Entry 6PB4 (electron microscopy, 4.35 A resolution (low resolution: residue-level contacts below are approximate; hydrogen-bond / salt-bridge calls are withheld)); this record covers chains D and E of the 11 polymer chains in the assembly.

Chain D:
Protein: DNA-directed RNA polymerase subunit beta'
Source organism: Escherichia coli
Notes: EC 2.7.7.6
Reference sequence: P0A8T8 (RPOC_ECO57); residue numbers follow UniProt; this construct covers 1-1407
Chain sequence (1407 residues; numbered 1 to 1407; the number before each row is that of its first residue):
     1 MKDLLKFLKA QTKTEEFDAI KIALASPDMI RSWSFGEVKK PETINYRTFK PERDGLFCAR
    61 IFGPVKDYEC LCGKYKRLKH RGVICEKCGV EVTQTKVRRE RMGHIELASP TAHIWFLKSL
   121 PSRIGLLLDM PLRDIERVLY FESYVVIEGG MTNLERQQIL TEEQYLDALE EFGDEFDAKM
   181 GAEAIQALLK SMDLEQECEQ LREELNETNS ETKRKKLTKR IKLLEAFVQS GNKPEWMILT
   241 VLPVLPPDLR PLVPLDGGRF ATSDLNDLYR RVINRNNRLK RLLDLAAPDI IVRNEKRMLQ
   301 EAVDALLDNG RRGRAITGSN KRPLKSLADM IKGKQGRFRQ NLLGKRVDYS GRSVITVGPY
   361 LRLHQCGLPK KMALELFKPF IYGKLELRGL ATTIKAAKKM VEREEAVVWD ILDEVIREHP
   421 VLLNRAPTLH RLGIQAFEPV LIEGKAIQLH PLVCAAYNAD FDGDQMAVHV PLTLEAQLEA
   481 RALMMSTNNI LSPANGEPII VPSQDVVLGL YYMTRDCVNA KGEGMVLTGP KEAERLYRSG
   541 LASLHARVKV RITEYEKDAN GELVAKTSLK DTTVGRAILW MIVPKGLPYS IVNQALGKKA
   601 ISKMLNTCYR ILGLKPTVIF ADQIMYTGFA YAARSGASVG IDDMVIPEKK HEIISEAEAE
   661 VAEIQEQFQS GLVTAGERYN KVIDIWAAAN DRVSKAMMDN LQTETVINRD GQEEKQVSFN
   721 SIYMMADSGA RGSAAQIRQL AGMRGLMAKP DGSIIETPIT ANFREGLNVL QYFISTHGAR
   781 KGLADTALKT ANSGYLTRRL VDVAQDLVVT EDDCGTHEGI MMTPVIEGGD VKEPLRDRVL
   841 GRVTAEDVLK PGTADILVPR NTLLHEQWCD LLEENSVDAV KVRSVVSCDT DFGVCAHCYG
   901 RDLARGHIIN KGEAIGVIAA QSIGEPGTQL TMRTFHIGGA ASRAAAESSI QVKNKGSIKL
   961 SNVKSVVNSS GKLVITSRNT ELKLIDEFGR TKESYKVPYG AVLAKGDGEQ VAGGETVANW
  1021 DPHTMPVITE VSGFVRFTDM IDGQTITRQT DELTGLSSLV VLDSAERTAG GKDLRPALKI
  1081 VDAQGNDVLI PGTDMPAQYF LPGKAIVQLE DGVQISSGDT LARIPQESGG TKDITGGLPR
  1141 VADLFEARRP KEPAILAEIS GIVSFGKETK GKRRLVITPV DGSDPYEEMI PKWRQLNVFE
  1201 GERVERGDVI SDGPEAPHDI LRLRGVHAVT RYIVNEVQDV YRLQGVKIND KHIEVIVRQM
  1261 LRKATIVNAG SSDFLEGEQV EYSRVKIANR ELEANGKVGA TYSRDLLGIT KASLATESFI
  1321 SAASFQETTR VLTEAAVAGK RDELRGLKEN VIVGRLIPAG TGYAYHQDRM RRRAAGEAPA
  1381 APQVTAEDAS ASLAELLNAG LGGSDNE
Unresolved in the structure: 1-14, 933-947, 1127-1136, 1377-1407
Ion coordination: Zn2+ site 1: Cys70, Cys72; Mg2+: Asp460, Asp464 (shared with 1 residue of chain 3); Zn2+ site 2: Cys814, Cys888, Cys895, Cys898

Chain E:
Protein: DNA-directed RNA polymerase subunit omega
Source organism: Escherichia coli
Notes: EC 2.7.7.6
Reference sequence: B7MFL0 (RPOZ_ECO45); numbering as in UniProt (aligned over 1-91)
Chain sequence (91 residues; each row starts with the number of its first residue):
     1 MARVTVQDAV EKIGNRFDLV LVAARRARQM QVGGKDPLVP EENDKTTVIA LREIEEGLIN
    61 NQILDVRERQ EQQEQEAAEL QAVTAIAEGR R
Unresolved in the structure: 1, 81-91

Interface between chain D and chain E:
Pairs across the interface (43; chain D residue first):
  His364(D) - Val4(E)
  Val415(D) - Lys45(E)
  Arg417(D) - Asn43(E)
  Arg417(D) - Asp44(E)
  Arg417(D) - Lys45(E)
  Glu418(D) - Arg3(E)
  Glu418(D) - Asp44(E)
  Glu418(D) - Lys45(E)
  Glu418(D) - Val48(E)
  Glu438(D) - Arg3(E)
  Thr473(D) - Arg28(E)
  Leu474(D) - Ala24(E)
  Leu474(D) - Ala27(E)
  Leu474(D) - Arg28(E)
  Glu475(D) - Val20(E)
  Glu475(D) - Ala24(E)
  Glu475(D) - Arg28(E)
  Gln477(D) - Thr47(E)
  Leu478(D) - Val20(E)
  Leu478(D) - Ala23(E)
  Leu478(D) - Ala24(E)
  Leu478(D) - Thr47(E)
  Glu479(D) - Val20(E)
  Arg481(D) - Arg3(E)
  Arg481(D) - Val6(E)
  Arg481(D) - Thr47(E)
  Arg481(D) - Leu51(E)
  Ala482(D) - Val6(E)
  Ala482(D) - Arg16(E)
  Ala482(D) - Val20(E)
  Leu483(D) - Arg16(E)
  Met485(D) - Arg3(E)
  Met485(D) - Val4(E)
  Thr487(D) - Val4(E)
  Thr487(D) - Thr5(E)
  Asn488(D) - Val6(E)
  Asn488(D) - Arg16(E)
  Leu614(D) - Thr5(E)
  Lys615(D) - Gln7(E)
  Asn910(D) - Gly14(E)
  Glu913(D) - Phe17(E)
  Gly1360(D) - Phe17(E)
  Thr1361(D) - Phe17(E)
Also at the interface, not in a pair above, chain D (29 interface residues in all): Arg362, Leu363, Glu414, His419, Arg905, Lys911
Also at the interface, not in a pair above, chain E (21 interface residues in all): Asn15, Leu21

Overview:
29 residues of chain D face 21 of chain E across their interface. Cys70(D) and Cys72(D) form the Zn2+ site 1.
Asp460(D) and Asp464(D) coordinate Mg2+.
Here chain D is DNA-directed RNA polymerase subunit beta' and chain E is DNA-directed RNA polymerase subunit
omega, both from Escherichia coli. Entry 6PB4 (The E. coli class-II CAP-dependent transcription activation
complex with de novo RNA transcript at the state ...) was determined by electron microscopy (same publication
as 6PB5 and 6PB6).
